9GRO - chain A; structure by X-ray diffraction, 2.36 A resolution.

Chain A:
Molecule: Inositol hexakisphosphate and diphosphoinositol-pentakisphosphate kinase
Organism: Saccharomyces cerevisiae
Notes: EC 2.7.4.24
UniProt: Q06685 (VIP1_YEAST); residue numbers follow UniProt; this construct covers 536-848, 916-1107
Sequence (507 residues; row label = number of the first residue in the row; note: 67 numbers in that range are skipped by the numbering (no residue carries them; nothing is unmodelled there)):
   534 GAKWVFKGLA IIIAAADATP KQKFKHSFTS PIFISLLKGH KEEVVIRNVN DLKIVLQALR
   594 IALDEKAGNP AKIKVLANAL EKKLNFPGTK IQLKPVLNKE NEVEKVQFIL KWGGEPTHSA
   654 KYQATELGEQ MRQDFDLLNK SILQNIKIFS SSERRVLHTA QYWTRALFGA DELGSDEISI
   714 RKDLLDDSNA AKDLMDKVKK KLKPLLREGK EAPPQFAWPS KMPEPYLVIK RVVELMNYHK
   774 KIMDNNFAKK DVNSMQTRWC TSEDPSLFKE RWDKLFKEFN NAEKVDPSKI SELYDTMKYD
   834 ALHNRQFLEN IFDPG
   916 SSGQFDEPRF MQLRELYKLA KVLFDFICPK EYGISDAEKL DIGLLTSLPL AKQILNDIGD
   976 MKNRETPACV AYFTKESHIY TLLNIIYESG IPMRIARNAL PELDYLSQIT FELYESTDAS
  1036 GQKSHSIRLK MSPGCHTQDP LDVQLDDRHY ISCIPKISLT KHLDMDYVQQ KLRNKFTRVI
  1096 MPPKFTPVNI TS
Unresolved in the structure: 534-536, 916-923, 1094-1107
Sequence notes: expression tag (534-535); conflict Ala547 (Arg in Q06685), Ala548 (His in Q06685), Ala551 (Arg in Q06685), Gly918 (Ser in Q06685)
Bound ions: Zn2+: His651, Glu796, His836, His1064
Residues lining bound ligands:
  - I8P ((1R,3S,4R,5S,6R)-2,4,5,6-tetrakis(phosphonooxy)cyclohexane-1,3-diyl bis[trihydrogen (diphosphate)]): Lys558, His559, Ser560, Lys605, Lys638, Lys732, Lys733, Lys736, Arg740, Lys817
  - L-ornithine (ORN): Asp720, Ser721, Asn722, Ala723
  - 1,4-diaminobutane (PUT), molecule 1: Ala547, Asp828, Lys831, Phe939, Glu991, Tyr995, Leu1018, Asp1019, Tyr1020, Ser1022
  - 1,4-diaminobutane (PUT), molecule 2: Ile565, Ser568, Leu569, Ile587, Ala591
  - 1,4-diaminobutane (PUT), molecule 3: Asn678, Lys680, Asp972, Asp975, Met976, Arg979, Ala983, Val985
  - 1,4-diaminobutane (PUT), molecule 4: Leu690, Gln694, Leu706, Gly707, Ser708, Glu710, Ile711, Ile713
  - spermine (SPM), molecule 1: Glu576, Val577, Val578, Asp720, Asn722
  - spermine (SPM), molecule 2: Ala750, Lys936, Asp940, Phe941, Pro944, Lys945, Lys954, Arg1012, Asn1013, Leu1015, Pro1016, Glu1017, His1051, Gln1053
UniProt features mapped onto this chain:
  - modified residue: Ser1107 (Phosphoserine)
What the authors report for this chain:
  - mutagenesis - E991A: increased catalytic activity on 1-InsP7
  - specificity-determining residues: Glu991
  - interface residues: Cys793
  - binding site for I8P: Lys558, Glu576, Lys605, Lys623, Gln625, Lys627, Lys732, Lys817
  - mutagenesis - P553V/G646V/G647A, K558A/K605A/K732A/K817A: abolished catalytic activity
  - mutagenesis - K554A, H651A, C793A: decreased catalytic activity
  - mutagenesis - H651A, C793A: decreased stability
  - mutagenesis - K817S/D819A/S821A: decreased catalytic activity on 1,5-InsP8
  - mutagenesis - E576A/K623A/Q625S/K627A: abolished catalytic activity on 1,5-InsP8
  - mutagenesis - K554A: unchanged stability

In short:
Chain A binds spermine, L-ornithine, 4 copies of 1,4-diaminobutane and compound I8P. The Zn2+ site is built by
His651, Glu796, His836 and His1064. From the paper: a binding site for I8P at Lys558, Glu576 and Lys605 among
others; K554A, H651A and C793A reduce catalytic activity; 8 substitutions were tested in all.
Chain A is Inositol hexakisphosphate and diphosphoinositol-pentakisphosphate kinase (Saccharomyces
cerevisiae); the structure, Crystal structure of the engineered C-terminal phosphatase domain from
Saccharomyces cerevisiae Vip1 in complex with 1,5-InsP8 ..., was determined by X-ray diffraction, deposited
together with 9GRH and 9GRN.
